6XP3 - chains B and C of the 5 polymer chains in the assembly; structure by X-ray diffraction, 1.93 A resolution.

[Chain B (and C)]
Molecule: Pyrroline-5-carboxylate reductase 1, mitochondrial
From: Homo sapiens
Notes: EC 1.5.1.2; chain C of this document is another copy of the same molecule, construct and numbering; everything in this record applies to it too
UniProtKB: P32322 (P5CR1_HUMAN); residues 1-300 here = UniProt positions 1-300
Amino-acid sequence (322 residues; each row starts with the number of its first residue; numbers below 1 keep their minus sign (Met-21 is residue -21)):
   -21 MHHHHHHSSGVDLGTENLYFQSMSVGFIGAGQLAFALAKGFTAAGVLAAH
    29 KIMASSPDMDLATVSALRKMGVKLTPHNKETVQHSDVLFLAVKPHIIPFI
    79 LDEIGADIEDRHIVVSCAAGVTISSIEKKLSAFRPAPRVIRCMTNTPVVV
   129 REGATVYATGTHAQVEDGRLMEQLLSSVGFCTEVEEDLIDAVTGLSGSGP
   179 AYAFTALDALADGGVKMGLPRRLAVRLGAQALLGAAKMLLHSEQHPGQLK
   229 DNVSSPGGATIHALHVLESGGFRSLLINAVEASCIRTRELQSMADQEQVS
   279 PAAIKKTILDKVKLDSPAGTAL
Not modelled in the structure: -21 to -6, 274-300 (chain C: -21 to -1, 274-300)
Sequence notes: initiating methionine (-21); expression tag (-20 to 0)
Swiss-Prot annotation at these positions:
  - binding site (NADP(+)): Ile6 to Leu11, Ser34, Asn56, Ala69 to Pro72, Cys95 to Ala97
  - binding site (NADPH): Ala8, Gln10, Leu11, Ser34, Asp36, Asn56, Val70, Lys71, Ala97, Asn230
  - binding site (L-proline): Glu164, Ala237, Thr238
  - modified residue: Ser2 (N-acetylserine), Ser278 (Phosphoserine)
  - natural variant: Arg119 (R119G: In ARCL2B; R119H: In ARCL2B), Ala179 (A179T: In ARCL2B), Gly206 (G206R: In ARCL2B; G206W: In ARCL2B), Gly248 (G248E: In ARCL3B), Arg251 (R251H: In ARCL3B), Ala257 (A257T: In ARCL3B), Arg266 (R266Q: In ARCL2B)
  - mutagenesis: Glu221 (E221A: Reduced enzyme activity), Thr238 (T238A: Decreased pyrroline-5-carboxylate reductase activity)
Residues lining bound ligands: cyclopentanecarboxylic acid (IQ0): Val231, Ser232, Ser233, Gly236, Ala237, Thr238
From the paper describing this entry:
  - binding site for cyclopentanecarboxylic acid: Thr238

[Interface between chain B and chain C]
Contacting residue pairs (21):
  His223(B) - Gly225(C)  hydrogen bond (side chain-backbone)
  His223(B) - Gln226(C)  hydrogen bond (side chain-backbone)
  His223(B) - Asp229(C)  salt bridge
  Gly225(B) - His223(C)  hydrogen bond (backbone-side chain)
  Gln226(B) - His223(C)
  Asp229(B) - His223(C)  salt bridge
  His243(B) - Ser252(C)
  His243(B) - Ile255(C)
  His243(B) - Asn256(C)  hydrogen bond
  His243(B) - Glu259(C)
  Glu246(B) - Arg251(C)
  Glu246(B) - Ser252(C)
  Ser247(B) - Ser252(C)
  Arg251(B) - Glu246(C)
  Arg251(B) - Arg251(C)
  Ser252(B) - His243(C)
  Ser252(B) - Glu246(C)
  Ser252(B) - Ser247(C)
  Ile255(B) - His243(C)
  Asn256(B) - His243(C)  hydrogen bond
  Glu259(B) - His243(C)
Interface residues without a listed pair, chain B (13 interface residues in all): Gly249
Interface residues without a listed pair, chain C (13 interface residues in all): Gly249

[In short]
The chain B/chain C interface involves 13 residues from each chain; the contacts include 5 hydrogen bonds and
2 salt bridges. Polar contacts include His223(B)-Asp229(C), His223(B)-Gly225(C) and His223(B)-Gln226(C). Bound
to chain B: cyclopentanecarboxylic acid. From the paper: a binding site for cyclopentanecarboxylic acid at
Thr238(B).
Chain B and chain C are both Pyrroline-5-carboxylate reductase 1, mitochondrial (Homo sapiens); the structure,
Structure of human PYCR1 complexed with cyclopentanecarboxylic acid, was determined by X-ray diffraction (same
publication as 6XOZ, 6XP0, 6XP1 and 6XP2).
